7XXG - chains A and B of the 4 polymer chains in the assembly; structure by electron microscopy, 3.37 A resolution.

[Chain A]
Name: VP1
From: Echovirus E18
Sequence (277 residues; numbered 1 to 277; the number before each row is that of its first residue):
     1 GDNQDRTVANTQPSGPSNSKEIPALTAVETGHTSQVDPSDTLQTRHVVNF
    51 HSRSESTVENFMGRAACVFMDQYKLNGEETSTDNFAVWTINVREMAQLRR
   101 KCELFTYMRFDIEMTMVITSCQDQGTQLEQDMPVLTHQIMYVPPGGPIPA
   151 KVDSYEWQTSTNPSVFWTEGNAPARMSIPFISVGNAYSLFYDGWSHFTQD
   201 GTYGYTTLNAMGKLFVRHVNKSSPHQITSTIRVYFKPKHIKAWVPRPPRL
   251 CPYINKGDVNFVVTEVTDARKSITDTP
Disordered / not traced: 1-4, 77-80

[Chain B]
Name: VP2
From: Echovirus E18
Sequence (260 residues; row label = number of the first residue in the row):
     1 SPSAEECGYSDRVRSMTLGNSTITTQESANVVVGYGEWPSYLSDKEATAE
    51 DQPTQPDVATCRFYTLESVQWEKSSPGWWWKFPEALKNMGLFGQNMHYHY
   101 LGRAGYTIHVQCNASKFHQGCLLVVCVPEAEMGCADTSTTFPATELTTEE
   151 EPHVFTSDSITGKKVQAAVCNAGMGVGVGNLTIFPHQWINLRTNNSATIV
   201 MPYINSVPMDNMFRHYNFTLMIIPFAPLNFNEGATAYVPVTVTIAPMYAE
   251 YNGLRLASTQ
Disordered / not traced: 1-10

[How chain A and chain B interact]
Pairs across the interface (82; chain A residue first):
  V28(A) - W188(B)
  E29(A) - Q187(B)
  E29(A) - W188(B)  hydrogen bond (backbone-backbone)
  E29(A) - N190(B)
  T30(A) - A29(B)
  T30(A) - N30(B)
  T30(A) - V32(B)
  T30(A) - Q187(B)
  G31(A) - H186(B)
  Y107(A) - E129(B)  hydrogen bond
  Y107(A) - I204(B)  hydrophobic
  Y107(A) - N205(B)
  Y107(A) - S206(B)
  N185(A) - S206(B)  hydrogen bond (side chain-backbone)
  N185(A) - P208(B)
  A186(A) - S206(B)  hydrogen bond (backbone-side chain)
  S188(A) - S206(B)
  F190(A) - E129(B)
  F190(A) - E131(B)
  Y191(A) - E129(B)
  Y191(A) - E131(B)
  Y191(A) - H215(B)
  D192(A) - K81(B)  salt bridge
  D192(A) - E129(B)  hydrogen bond (backbone-side chain)
  D192(A) - A130(B)
  D192(A) - H215(B)
  D192(A) - Y216(B)  hydrogen bond (backbone-backbone)
  G193(A) - R214(B)
  W194(A) - F141(B)
  W194(A) - A143(B)  hydrophobic
  W194(A) - R214(B)  hydrogen bond (backbone-backbone)
  W194(A) - Y216(B)
  S195(A) - R214(B)  hydrogen bond (backbone-side chain)
  H196(A) - R214(B)
  F197(A) - Y100(B)  hydrophobic
  F197(A) - N211(B)
  F197(A) - R214(B)
  F197(A) - Q260(B)
  Q199(A) - E84(B)  hydrogen bond
  Q199(A) - A143(B)
  Q199(A) - F213(B)
  Q199(A) - Y216(B)
  Y203(A) - A130(B)
  Y203(A) - E131(B)
  Y203(A) - M132(B)  hydrogen bond (side chain-backbone)
  Y203(A) - L146(B)  hydrophobic
  G204(A) - E131(B)
  Y205(A) - E131(B)
  V244(A) - Y35(B)
  P245(A) - I183(B)
  P245(A) - F184(B)
  R246(A) - P128(B)  hydrogen bond (side chain-backbone)
  R246(A) - E129(B)  hydrogen bond (side chain-backbone)
  R246(A) - A130(B)
  R246(A) - M174(B)
  R246(A) - F184(B)
  P247(A) - V176(B)
  P247(A) - N180(B)
  P247(A) - I183(B)
  P247(A) - F184(B)
  P248(A) - V176(B)
  R249(A) - G175(B)
  R249(A) - V176(B)
  L250(A) - G175(B)  hydrogen bond (backbone-backbone)
  C251(A) - G175(B)
  N255(A) - T137(B)  hydrogen bond (side chain-backbone)
  D258(A) - T137(B)
  V259(A) - E131(B)
  N260(A) - G133(B)
  N260(A) - C134(B)  hydrogen bond (side chain-backbone)
  N260(A) - D136(B)
  N260(A) - T137(B)  hydrogen bond (side chain-backbone)
  N260(A) - T139(B)
  F261(A) - T137(B)
  F261(A) - Q166(B)
  F261(A) - N171(B)
  F261(A) - G173(B)
  F261(A) - G175(B)
  V262(A) - N171(B)
  V263(A) - S159(B)
  V263(A) - Q166(B)
  T264(A) - N171(B)
Also at the interface, not in a pair above, chain A (40 interface residues in all): T106, G184, T198, I254
Also at the interface, not in a pair above, chain B (53 interface residues in all): P142, T147, A168, G177, T193, N194, V207, D210, T219

[Summary]
The interface between chain A and chain B involves 40 residues on one side and 53 on the other; the contacts
include 16 hydrogen bonds and 1 salt bridge. Polar contacts include D192(A)-K81(B), Y107(A)-E129(B) and
N185(A)-S206(B).
Here chain A is VP1 and chain B is VP2, both from Echovirus E18. Entry 7XXG (Echo 18 at pH5.5) was determined
by electron microscopy together with 7XXA and 7XXJ from the same study.
